PDB entry 1C8H | X-ray diffraction, 3.50 A resolution | chain A

== Chain A ==
Name: Canine parvovirus capsid
Source organism: Canine parvovirus
Sequence (584 residues; numbered 1 to 584; the number before each row is that of its first residue):
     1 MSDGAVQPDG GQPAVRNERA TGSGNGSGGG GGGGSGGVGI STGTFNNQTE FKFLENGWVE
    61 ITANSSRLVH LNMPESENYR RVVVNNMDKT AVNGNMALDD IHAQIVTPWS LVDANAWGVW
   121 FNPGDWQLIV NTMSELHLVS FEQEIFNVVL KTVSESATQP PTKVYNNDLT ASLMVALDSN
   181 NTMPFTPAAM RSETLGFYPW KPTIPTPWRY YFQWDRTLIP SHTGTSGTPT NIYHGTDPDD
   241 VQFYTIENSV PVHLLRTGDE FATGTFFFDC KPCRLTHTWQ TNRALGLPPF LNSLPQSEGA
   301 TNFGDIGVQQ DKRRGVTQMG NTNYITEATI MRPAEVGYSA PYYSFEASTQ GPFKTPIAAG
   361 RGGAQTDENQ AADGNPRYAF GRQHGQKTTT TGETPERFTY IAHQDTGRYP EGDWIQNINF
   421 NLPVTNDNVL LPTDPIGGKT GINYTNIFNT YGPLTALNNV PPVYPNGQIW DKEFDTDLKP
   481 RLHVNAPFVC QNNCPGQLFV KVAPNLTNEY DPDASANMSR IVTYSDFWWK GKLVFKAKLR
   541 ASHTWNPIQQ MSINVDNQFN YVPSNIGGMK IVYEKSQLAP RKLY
Not modelled in the structure: 1-36, 156-159
Construct notes: engineered mutation Gln386 (Lys529 in 758434)
Disulfides: Cys490-Cys494
Ion coordination: Ca2+ near Asp405 (its only coordinating residue here)

== Summary ==
Chain A is Canine parvovirus capsid (Canine parvovirus); the structure, Canine parvovirus strain D empty
capsid structure at ph 5.5, was determined by X-ray diffraction, deposited together with 1C8D, 1C8E, 1C8F and
1C8G.
